PDB entry 3HL2 | X-ray diffraction, 2.81 A resolution | chains A and E of the 3 polymer chains in the assembly

Chain A:
Name: O-phosphoseryl-tRNA(Sec) selenium transferase
From: Homo sapiens
Notes: EC 2.9.1.1
UniProtKB: Q9HD40 (SPCS_HUMAN); numbering as in UniProt (aligned over 1-501)
Chain sequence (501 residues; each row starts with the number of its first residue):
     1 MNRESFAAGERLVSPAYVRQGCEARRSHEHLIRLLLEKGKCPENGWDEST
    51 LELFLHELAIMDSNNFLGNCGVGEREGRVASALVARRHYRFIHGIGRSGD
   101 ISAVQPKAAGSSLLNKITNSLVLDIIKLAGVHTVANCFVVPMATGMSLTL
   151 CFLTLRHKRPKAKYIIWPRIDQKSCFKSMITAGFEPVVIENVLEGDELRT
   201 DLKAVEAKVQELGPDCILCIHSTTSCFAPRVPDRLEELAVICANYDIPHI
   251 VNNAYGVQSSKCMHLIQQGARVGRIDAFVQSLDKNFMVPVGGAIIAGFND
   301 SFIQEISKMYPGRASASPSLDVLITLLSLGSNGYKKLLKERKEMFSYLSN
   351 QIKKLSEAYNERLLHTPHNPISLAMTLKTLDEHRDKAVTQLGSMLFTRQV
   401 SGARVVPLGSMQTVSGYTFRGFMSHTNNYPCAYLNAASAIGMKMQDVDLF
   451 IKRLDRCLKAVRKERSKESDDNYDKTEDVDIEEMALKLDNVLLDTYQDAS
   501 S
Unresolved in the structure: 1-22, 464-501
Covalently attached groups: 4'-deoxypyridoxine phosphate (PLR) linked to Lys284
Small-molecule neighbours:
  - 4'-deoxypyridoxine phosphate (PLR; (5-hydroxy-4,6-dimethylpyridin-3-yl)methyl dihydrogen phosphate): Glu74, Arg75, Ala143, Thr144, Gly145, Ile170, Gln172, Ser174, Cys175, Ser225, Asn252, Ala254, Tyr255, Pro311, Gly312, Arg313
  - Monothiophosphate (TS6), molecule 1: Arg97, Ser98, Gln105, Gln172, Arg313
  - Monothiophosphate (TS6), molecule 2: Arg199, Arg234, His368
Curated features (UniProtKB/Swiss-Prot):
  - region: Gly96 to Pro106 (Phosphate loop (P-loop)), Asp474 to Leu493 (SLA/LP epitope)
  - binding site (pyridoxal 5'-phosphate): Arg75
  - binding site (substrate): Arg97, Ser98, Gln105, Arg313
  - binding site (tRNA): Arg271, Arg398, Lys463
  - site: Glu74 (May act as a substrate filter by repelling compounds with a negatively charged alpha-carboxylate)
  - modified residue: Ser14 (Phosphoserine), Lys284 (N6-(pyridoxal phosphate)lysine)
  - natural variant: Ala239 (A239T: In PCH2D), Thr325 (T325S: In PCH2D), Tyr334 (Y334C: In PCH2D)
  - mutagenesis: Arg75 (R75A: Inactive in vivo), Arg97 (R97A: Indistinguishable from wild-type; R97Q: Indistinguishable from wild-type), Gln105 (Q105A: Inactive in vivo), Lys173 (K173A: Indistinguishable from wild-type; K173M: Indistinguishable from wild-type), Lys284 (K284A: Loss of activity), Arg313 (R313A: Inactive in vivo)
From the paper describing this entry:
  - binding site for 4'-deoxypyridoxine phosphate: Lys284
  - binding site for tRNASec (chain E): Arg26, Lys38, Arg97, Arg271, Arg398, Lys463
  - mutagenesis - R398A, R398E: abolished catalytic activity with tRNASec (chain E)
  - binding site for phosphoserine: Arg97, Ser98, Gln105, Lys173, Arg313
  - conformationally variable residues (loop rearrangement, side-chain flip): Gly96 to Lys107
  - binding site for Monothiophosphate: Arg97, Gln105
  - mutagenesis - R75A, Q105A, R313A: abolished catalytic activity
  - mutagenesis - R97A, R97Q, K173A, K173M: unchanged catalytic activity
  - catalytic residues: Lys284 (proposed by the authors, not directly observed)
  - specificity-determining residues: Thr397 (proposed by the authors, not directly observed)

Chain E:
Molecule: tRNASec
From: Homo sapiens
Sequence (90 nucleotides; numbered 1 to 76 plus 18 insertion-coded residues; 4 numbers in that range are skipped by the numbering (no residue carries them; nothing is unmodelled there); the number before each row is that of its first residue; a row labelled like 5A-5C holds insertion residues (5A, then the next letters in order)):
     1 GCCC
 5A-5C GGA
     6 UGAUCCUCAGU
    18 GGU
   20A C
    21 UGGGGUGCAGGCUUCAAACCUGUAG
46A-46L CUGUCUAGCGAC
    47 AGAGUGGUUCAAUUCCACCU
67A-67B UU
    68 CGGGCGCCA
Unresolved in the structure: 32-38, 76

Chain A / chain E interface:
Pairs across the interface (35):
  Arg26(A) with C2(E), hydrogen bond to the phosphate; C3(E), salt bridge to the phosphate; C40(E), sugar contact
  Ser27(A) with G1(E), hydrogen bond to the phosphate; C2(E), hydrogen bond to the phosphate
  His30(A) with U41(E), sugar contact; G42(E), phosphate contact; C65(E), salt bridge to the phosphate
  Arg33(A) with U41(E), hydrogen bond to the phosphate; G42(E), salt bridge to the phosphate; C65(E), salt bridge to the phosphate
  Leu34(A) with C64(E), sugar contact
  Glu37(A) with C64(E), hydrogen bond to the sugar
  Lys38(A) with G50(E), base contact; U51(E), hydrogen bond to the base; C64(E), hydrogen bond to the base; C65(E), sugar contact
  Lys40(A) with U20(E), phosphate contact; U51(E), phosphate contact; G52(E), salt bridge to the phosphate
  Glu43(A) with U21(E), sugar contact
  His132(A) with G19(E), hydrogen bond to the base; U20(E), base contact
  Thr133(A) with C56(E), base contact
  Ser260(A) with U46D(E), hydrogen bond to the phosphate; C46E(E), hydrogen bond to the phosphate
  Lys261(A) with C46E(E), hydrogen bond to the phosphate; U46F(E), salt bridge to the phosphate
  His264(A) with U46D(E), hydrogen bond to the sugar; C46E(E), sugar contact
  Gln268(A) with C46L(E), sugar contact
  Arg271(A) with C46L(E), hydrogen bond to the phosphate; A47(E), salt bridge to the phosphate; U55(E), phosphate contact; C56(E), salt bridge to the phosphate
Interface residues without a listed pair, chain A (18 interface residues in all): Gln267, His368
Interface features reported in the paper:
  - pairs named by the authors: Arg26(A)-C2(E) (hydrogen bond), Lys38(A)-C64(E) (hydrogen bond)
  - interface residues, chain A: Arg271(A)

Summary:
18 residues of chain A and 21 residues of chain E are in contact; the contacts include 13 hydrogen bonds and 8
salt bridges. Among the polar pairs are Lys38(A)-U51(E), Lys38(A)-C64(E) and His132(A)-G19(E). The authors
report hydrogen bonds between Arg26(A) and C2(E) and Lys38(A) and C64(E). From the paper: the catalytic
residue Lys284(A); R75A, Q105A and R313A of chain A abolish catalytic activity; 9 substitutions were tested in
all.
Here chain A is O-phosphoseryl-tRNA(Sec) selenium transferase and chain E is tRNASec, both from Homo sapiens.
Entry 3HL2 (The crystal structure of the human SepSecS-tRNASec complex) was determined by X-ray diffraction.
